Entry 6NYX (X-ray diffraction, 1.85 A resolution); this record covers chains A and C of the 6 polymer chains in the assembly.

[Chain A (and C)]
Molecule: Fusion glycoprotein F0
Notes: chain C of this document is another copy of the same molecule, construct and numbering; everything in this record applies to it too
Reference sequence: Q84193 (Q84193_9MONO); residue numbers follow UniProt; this construct covers 139-189
Amino-acid sequence (53 residues; row label = number of the first residue in the row):
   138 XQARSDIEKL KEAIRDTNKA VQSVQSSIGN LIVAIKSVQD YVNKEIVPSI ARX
Disordered / not traced: 138-140, 187-190 (chain C: 138-139, 188-190)
Modified positions: ACE (acetyl group) at position 138; NH2 (amino group) at position 190
Construct notes: acetylation (138); amidation (190)

[Interface between chain A and chain C]
Pairs across the interface (15):
  Ile-144(A) / Asp-143(C)
  Ile-144(A) / Ile-144(C)  hydrophobic
  Ile-144(A) / Leu-147(C)  hydrophobic
  Lys-148(A) / Leu-147(C)
  Ile-151(A) / Leu-147(C)  hydrophobic
  Ile-151(A) / Ile-151(C)  hydrophobic
  Ile-151(A) / Thr-154(C)
  Asn-155(A) / Thr-154(C)  hydrogen bond
  Val-158(A) / Val-158(C)  hydrophobic
  Val-161(A) / Val-161(C)  hydrophobic
  Ile-165(A) / Val-161(C)  hydrophobic
  Ile-172(A) / Leu-168(C)  hydrophobic
  Ile-172(A) / Ile-172(C)  hydrophobic
  Val-179(A) / Tyr-178(C)  hydrophobic
  Val-184(A) / Tyr-178(C)
Other interface residues (no listed pair), chain A (17 interface residues in all): Arg-141, Leu-147, Thr-154, Gln-162, Leu-168, Val-175, Ile-183
Other interface residues (no listed pair), chain C (15 interface residues in all): Ala-157, Ser-164, Ala-171, Val-175, Ile-183

[In short]
Chain A and chain C form an interface of 17 and 15 residues respectively; the contacts include 1 hydrogen
bond. The hydrogen-bonded pair is Asn-155(A)/Thr-154(C).
Chain A and chain C are both Fusion glycoprotein F0; the structure, Human parainfluenza virus type 3 fusion
protein N-terminal heptad repeat domain+VI, was determined by X-ray diffraction (same publication as 6NRO and
6NTX).
